PDB entry 4CXK | X-ray diffraction, 1.86 A resolution | chain A

== Chain A ==
Protein: Arylsulfatase
Organism: Pseudomonas aeruginosa
Notes: EC 3.1.6.1
UniProt: P51691 (ARS_PSEAE); residue numbers follow UniProt; this construct covers 1-534
Sequence (536 residues; row label = number of the first residue in the row):
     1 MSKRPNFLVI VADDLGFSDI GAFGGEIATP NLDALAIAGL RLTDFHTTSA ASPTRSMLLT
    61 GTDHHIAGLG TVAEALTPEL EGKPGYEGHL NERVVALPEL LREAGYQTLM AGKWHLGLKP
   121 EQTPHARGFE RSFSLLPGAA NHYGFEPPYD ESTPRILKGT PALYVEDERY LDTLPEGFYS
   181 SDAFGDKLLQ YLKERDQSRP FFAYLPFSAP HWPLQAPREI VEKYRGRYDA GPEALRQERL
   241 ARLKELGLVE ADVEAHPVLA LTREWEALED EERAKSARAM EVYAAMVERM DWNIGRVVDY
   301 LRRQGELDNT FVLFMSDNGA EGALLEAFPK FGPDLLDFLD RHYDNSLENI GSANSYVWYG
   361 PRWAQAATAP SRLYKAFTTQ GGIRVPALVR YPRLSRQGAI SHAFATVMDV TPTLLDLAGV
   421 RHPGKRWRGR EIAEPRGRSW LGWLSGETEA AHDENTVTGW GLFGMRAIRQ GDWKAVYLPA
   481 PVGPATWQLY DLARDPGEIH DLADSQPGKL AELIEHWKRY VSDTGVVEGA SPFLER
Disordered / not traced: 1-2, 528-536
Differences from the reference sequence: expression tag (535-536); engineered mutation Thr48 (Ala in P51691), Ala50 (Thr in P51691), Leu69 (Ile in P51691), Val72 (Met in P51691), Asp337 (Gly in P51691), Ser352 (Arg in P51691), Gly461 (Glu in P51691), Asp523 (Glu in P51691)
Modified positions: Ala51 (3,3-dihydroxy l-alanine; DDZ)
Curated features (UniProtKB/Swiss-Prot):
  - active site: His115
  - binding site (Ca(2+)): Asp13, Asp14, Asp317, Asn318
Bound ions: Ca2+: Asp13, Asp14, Ala51, Asp317, Asn318

== Overview ==
Asp13, Asp14, Ala51, Asp317 and Asn318 coordinate Ca2+. From UniProt: active-site residue His115 and 4
Ca2+-binding residues.
Chain A is Arylsulfatase (Pseudomonas aeruginosa); the structure, G9 mutant of PAS, arylsulfatase from
Pseudomonas Aeruginosa, was determined by X-ray diffraction together with 5AJ9, 4CXS, 4CYR, 4CYS and 4CXU from
the same study.
